Entry 9E1V (electron microscopy, 3.10 A resolution); this record covers chains B and I of the 11 polymer chains in the assembly.

# Chain B
Protein: Histone H4
From: Xenopus laevis
UniProt: P62799 (H4_XENLA); residues 0-102 here correspond to UniProt positions 1-103 (UniProt number = residue number + 1)
Sequence (103 residues; row label = number of the first residue in the row; numbering starts at 0):
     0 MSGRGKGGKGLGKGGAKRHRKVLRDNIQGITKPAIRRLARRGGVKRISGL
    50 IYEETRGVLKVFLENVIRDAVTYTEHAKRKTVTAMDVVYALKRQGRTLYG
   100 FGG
Disordered / not traced: 0-16, 102
Swiss-Prot annotation at these positions:
  - DNA-binding region: Lys16 to Lys20
  - modified residue: Ser1 (N-acetylserine), Arg3 (Asymmetric dimethylarginine), Lys5 (N6-(2-hydroxyisobutyryl)lysine), Lys8 (N6-(2-hydroxyisobutyryl)lysine), Lys12 (N6-(2-hydroxyisobutyryl)lysine), Lys16 (N6-(2-hydroxyisobutyryl)lysine), Lys20 (N6,N6,N6-trimethyllysine), Lys31 (N6-(2-hydroxyisobutyryl)lysine), Lys44 (N6-(2-hydroxyisobutyryl)lysine), Ser47 (Phosphoserine), Tyr51 (Phosphotyrosine), Lys59 (N6-(2-hydroxyisobutyryl)lysine), Lys77 (N6-(2-hydroxyisobutyryl)lysine), Lys79 (N6-(2-hydroxyisobutyryl)lysine), Tyr88 (Phosphotyrosine), Lys91 (N6-(2-hydroxyisobutyryl)lysine)
  - cross-link (Glycyl lysine isopeptide (Lys-Gly)): Lys31 (interchain with G-Cter in UFM1), Lys91 (interchain with G-Cter in ubiquitin)

# Chain I
Molecule: 151-nt DNA strand
From: Homo sapiens
Sequence (151 nucleotides; row label = number of the first residue in the row; numbers below 1 keep their minus sign (DC-74 is residue -74)):
   -74 CACAGGATGTATATATCTGACACGTGCCTGGAGACTAGGGAGTAATCCCC
   -24 TTGGCGGTTAAAACGCGGGGGACAGCGCGTACGTGCGTTTAAGCGGTGCT
    26 AGAGCTGTCTACGACCAATTGAGCGGCCTCGGCACCGGGATTCTCCAGGG
    76 C

# Interface between chain B and chain I
Pairs across the interface (12; chain B residue first):
  Arg35(B) with DG8(I), salt bridge to the phosphate
  Arg45(B) with DC7(I), sugar contact; DG8(I), phosphate contact
  Ile46(B) with DC7(I), phosphate contact; DG8(I), hydrogen bond to the phosphate
  Ser47(B) with DC7(I), phosphate contact
  Gly48(B) with DC7(I), phosphate contact
  Arg78(B) with DG29(I), phosphate contact
  Lys79(B) with DA28(I), salt bridge to the phosphate; DG29(I), hydrogen bond to the phosphate
  Thr80(B) with DA28(I), phosphate contact; DG29(I), hydrogen bond to the phosphate
Also at the interface, not in a pair above, chain B (11 interface residues in all): Arg23, Lys44, Lys77
Also at the interface, not in a pair above, chain I (5 interface residues in all): DA17

# Summary
Chain B and chain I form an interface of 11 and 5 residues respectively, with 3 hydrogen bonds and 2 salt
bridges. Among the polar pairs are Ile46(B)-DG8(I), Lys79(B)-DG29(I) and Thr80(B)-DG29(I). From UniProt: a
DNA-binding region on chain B.
Here chain B is Histone H4 (Xenopus laevis) and chain I is a 151-nt DNA strand (Homo sapiens). Entry 9E1V
(Snf2h bound nucleosome complex - ClassC2) was determined by electron microscopy, deposited together with
9E1L, 9E1M, 9E1N, 9E1O, 9E1P, 9E1Q and 4 further entries.
